8OO6 - chains A and D of the 4 polymer chains in the assembly; structure by electron microscopy, 4.30 A resolution (low resolution: residue-level contacts below are approximate; hydrogen-bond / salt-bridge calls are withheld).

== Chain A ==
Protein: DNA polymerase I
Organism: Escherichia coli 'BL21-Gold(DE3)pLysS AG'
Notes: EC 2.7.7.7
Reference sequence: P00582 (DPO1_ECOLI); numbering as in UniProt (aligned over 328-928)
Chain sequence (604 residues; numbered 325 to 928; the number before each row is that of its first residue):
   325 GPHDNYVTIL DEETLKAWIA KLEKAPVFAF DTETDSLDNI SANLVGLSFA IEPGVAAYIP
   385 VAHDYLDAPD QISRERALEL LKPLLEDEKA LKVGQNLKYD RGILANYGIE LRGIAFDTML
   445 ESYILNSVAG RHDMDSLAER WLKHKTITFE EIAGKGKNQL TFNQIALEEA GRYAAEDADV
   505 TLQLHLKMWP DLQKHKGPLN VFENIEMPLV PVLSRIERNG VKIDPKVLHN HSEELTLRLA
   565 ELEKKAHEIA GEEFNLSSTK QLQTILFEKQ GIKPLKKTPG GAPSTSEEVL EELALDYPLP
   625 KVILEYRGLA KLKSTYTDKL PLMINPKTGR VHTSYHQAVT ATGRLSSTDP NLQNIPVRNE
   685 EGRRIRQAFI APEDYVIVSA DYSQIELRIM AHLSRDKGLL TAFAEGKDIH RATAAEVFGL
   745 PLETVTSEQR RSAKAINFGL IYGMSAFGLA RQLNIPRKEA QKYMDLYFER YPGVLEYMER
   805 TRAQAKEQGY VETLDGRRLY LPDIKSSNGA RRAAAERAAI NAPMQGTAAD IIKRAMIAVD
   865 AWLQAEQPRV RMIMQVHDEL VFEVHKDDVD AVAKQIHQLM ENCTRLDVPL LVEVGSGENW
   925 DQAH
Sequence notes: expression tag (325-327)
Ligand contacts: Mg2+ (MG): Asn-420, Lys-422, His-660
Reported in the primary citation:
  - binding site for Template DNA: Phe-771, Arg-841
  - binding site for Displaced primer (chain D): Arg-781
  - binding site for Extending Primer: Phe-762

== Chain D ==
Molecule: Displaced primer
Sequence (9 nucleotides; numbered 7 to 15; the number before each row is that of its first residue):
     7 ACGACGTTG

== How chain A and chain D interact ==
Residue-residue contacts - 6 pairs, chain A then chain D:
  Arg-781(A) / DA7(D)
  Lys-782(A) / DA7(D)
  Gln-785(A) / DC8(D)
  Asn-832(A) / DC11(D)
  Asn-832(A) / DG12(D)
  Gly-833(A) / DC11(D)
Also at the interface, not in a pair above, chain A (6 interface residues in all): Phe-771
Also at the interface, not in a pair above, chain D (5 interface residues in all): DA10

== Overview ==
6 residues of chain A face 5 of chain D across their interface. Ligands of chain A: Mg2+. From the paper: a
binding site for Template DNA at Phe-771(A) and Arg-841(A); a binding site for Displaced primer (chain D) at
Arg-781(A).
Here chain A is DNA polymerase I (Escherichia coli 'BL21-Gold(DE3)pLysS AG') and chain D is Displaced primer.
Entry 8OO6 (Pol I bound to extended and displaced DNA section - closed conformation) was determined by
electron microscopy, deposited together with 8OOY.
